PDB entry 7EGM | electron microscopy, 3.60 A resolution | chains A and B of the 8 polymer chains in the assembly

== Chain A ==
Molecule: Transcription regulatory protein SNF2
Organism: Saccharomyces cerevisiae (strain ATCC 204508 / S288c)
Notes: EC 3.6.4.-
UniProtKB: P22082 (SNF2_YEAST); residues 430-1400 here = UniProt positions 430-1400
Amino-acid sequence (982 residues; each row starts with the number of its first residue):
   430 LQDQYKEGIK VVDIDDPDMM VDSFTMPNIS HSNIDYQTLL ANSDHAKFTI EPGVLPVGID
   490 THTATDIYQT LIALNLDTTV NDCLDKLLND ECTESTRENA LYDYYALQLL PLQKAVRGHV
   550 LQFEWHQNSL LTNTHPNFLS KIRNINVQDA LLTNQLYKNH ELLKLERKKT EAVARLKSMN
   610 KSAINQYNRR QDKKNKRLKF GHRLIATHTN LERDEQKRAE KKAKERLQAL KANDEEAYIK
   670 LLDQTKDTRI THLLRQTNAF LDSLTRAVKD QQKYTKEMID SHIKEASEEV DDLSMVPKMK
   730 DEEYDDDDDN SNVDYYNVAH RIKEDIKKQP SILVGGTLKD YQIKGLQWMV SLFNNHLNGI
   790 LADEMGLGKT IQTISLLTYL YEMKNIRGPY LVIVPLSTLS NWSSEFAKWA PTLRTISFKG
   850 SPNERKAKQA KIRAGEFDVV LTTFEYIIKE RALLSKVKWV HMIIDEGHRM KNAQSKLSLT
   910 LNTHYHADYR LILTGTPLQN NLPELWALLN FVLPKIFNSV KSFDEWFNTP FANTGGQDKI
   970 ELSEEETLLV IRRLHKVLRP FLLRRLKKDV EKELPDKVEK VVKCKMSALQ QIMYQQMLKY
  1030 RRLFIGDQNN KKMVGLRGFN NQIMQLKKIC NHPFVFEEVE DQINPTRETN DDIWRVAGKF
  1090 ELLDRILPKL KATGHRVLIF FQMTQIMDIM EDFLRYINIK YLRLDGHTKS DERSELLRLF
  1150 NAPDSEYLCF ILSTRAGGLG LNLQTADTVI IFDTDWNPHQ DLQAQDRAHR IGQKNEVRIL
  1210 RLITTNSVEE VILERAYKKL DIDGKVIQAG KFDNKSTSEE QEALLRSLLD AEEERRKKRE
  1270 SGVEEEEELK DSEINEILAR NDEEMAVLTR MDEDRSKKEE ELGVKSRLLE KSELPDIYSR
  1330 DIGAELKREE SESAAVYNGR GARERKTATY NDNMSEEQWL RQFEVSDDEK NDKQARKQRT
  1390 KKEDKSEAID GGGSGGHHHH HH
Not modelled in the structure: 430-480, 590-1411
Differences from the reference sequence: expression tag (1401-1411)
Swiss-Prot annotation at these positions:
  - motif: Asp-894 to His-897 (DEGH box)
  - binding site (ATP): Asp-792 to Thr-799
  - modified residue (Phosphoserine): Ser-716, Ser-1340
  - cross-link: Lys-543 (Glycyl lysine isopeptide (Lys-Gly) (interchain with G-Cter in ubiquitin))

== Chain B ==
Molecule: SWI/SNF chromatin-remodeling complex subunit SWI1
Organism: Saccharomyces cerevisiae (strain ATCC 204508 / S288c)
UniProtKB: P09547 (SWI1_YEAST); residues 251-1314 here = UniProt positions 251-1314
Amino-acid sequence (1093 residues; row label = number of the first residue in the row):
   251 SNQLISNYAA SNSMDRSSSA SNEFVPNTSD NNNNSNNHNM RNNSNNKTSN NNNVTAVPAA
   311 TPANTNNSTS NANTVFSERA AMFAALQQKQ QQRFQALQQQ QQQQQNQQQQ NQQPQQQQQQ
   371 QQNPKFLQSQ RQQQQRSILQ SLNPALQEKI STELNNKQYE LFMKSLIENC KKRNMPLQSI
   431 PEIGNRKINL FYLYMLVQKF GGADQVTRTQ QWSMVAQRLQ ISDYQQLESI YFRILLPYER
   491 HMISQEGIKE TQAKRIFLQQ FLQELLKKVQ QQQQAAALAN ANNNINSASS APTPAAPGAS
   551 VPATAAPGTE AGIVPVSANT PKSLNSNINI NVNNNNIGQQ QVKKPRKQRV KKKTKKELEL
   611 ERKEREDFQK RQQKLLEDQQ RQQKLLLETK LRQQYEIELK KLPKVYKRSI VRNYKPLINR
   671 LKHYNGYDIN YISKIGEKID SNKPIFLFAP ELGAINLHAL SMSLQSKNLG EINTALNTLL
   731 VTSADSNLKI SLVKYPELLD SLAILGMNLL SNLSQNVVPY HRNTSDYYYE DAGSNQYYVT
   791 QHDKMVDKIF EKVNNNATLT PNDSNDEKVT ILVDSLTGNQ LPTPTPTEME PDLDTECFIS
   851 MQSTSPAVKQ WDLLPEPIRF LPNQFPLKIH RTPYLTSLKK IKDEIDDPFT KINTRGAEDP
   911 KVLINDQLST ISMILRNISF SDNNSRIMSR NFYLKRFISD LLWLVLIHPE NFTCNRKILN
   971 FKKDLVIVLS NISHLLEIAS SIDCLLILIL VISFGQPKLN PMASSSSFGS ESLTFNEFQL
  1031 QWGKYQTFGV DILAKLFSLE KPNLNYFKSI LLNKNTGNNL YDRNSNNNHK DKKLLRRLLN
  1091 LYNDNNKNNN NRHNLLNDVV SFLFSAIPLQ QVLSQSADPS LLIDQFSPVI SQSLTSILVI
  1151 VQKILPLSNE VFEISENNSD SNSNNNGNKD SSFNFNKNLP FVWLSSEENI GSGLLKLSEI
  1211 ILNINNSTSK NTLLQQQNYS KVLLPSINIS CVQLIKCLVE KSICFENCLN NDPEILKKIA
  1271 SIPNLFPTDL EIFQLFTNPS VDIQIINQYQ LLYNLKNDIL TNLEGGSGGW SHPQFEKWSH
  1331 PQFEKWSHPQ FEK
Not modelled in the structure: 251-675, 782-790, 807-854, 1010-1020, 1064-1077, 1094-1101, 1126-1128, 1157-1182, 1218-1230, 1315-1343
Differences from the reference sequence: expression tag (1315-1343)
Swiss-Prot annotation at these positions:
  - zinc finger: Cys-1241 to Cys-1258 (C4-type)

== How chain A and chain B interact ==
Residue-residue contacts - 63 pairs, chain A then chain B:
  His-491(A) with Tyr-677(B)
  Glu-553(A) with His-771(B), salt bridge
  Trp-554(A) with Arg-905(B); Ala-907(B), hydrophobic; Glu-908(B)
  Gln-556(A) with Gly-720(B); Asn-723(B), hydrogen bond (backbone-side chain)
  Asn-557(A) with Leu-719(B); Asn-723(B); Ala-907(B); Leu-913(B)
  Ser-558(A) with Asn-727(B), hydrogen bond (backbone-side chain)
  Leu-559(A) with Asn-723(B); Asn-727(B); Leu-913(B), hydrophobic; Asp-916(B); Gln-917(B); Thr-920(B)
  Leu-560(A) with Phe-696(B), hydrophobic; Val-731(B), hydrophobic
  Thr-561(A) with Asp-916(B); Thr-920(B); Met-923(B)
  Asn-562(A) with Arg-905(B), hydrogen bond (backbone-side chain); Gly-906(B); Asp-916(B), hydrogen bond
  Thr-563(A) with Ile-695(B)
  His-564(A) with Ile-695(B)
  Pro-565(A) with Arg-966(B), hydrogen bond (backbone-side chain)
  Phe-567(A) with Ala-734(B), hydrophobic; Met-923(B)
  Ser-569(A) with Ala-734(B); Arg-926(B), hydrogen bond; Asn-927(B)
  Lys-570(A) with Ser-733(B), hydrogen bond (side chain-backbone); Arg-926(B); Asn-927(B); Phe-930(B)
  Ile-571(A) with Ile-977(B), hydrophobic
  Arg-572(A) with Phe-930(B); Asn-981(B), hydrogen bond; Phe-1038(B)
  Ile-574(A) with Phe-1038(B), hydrophobic; Asp-1041(B); Pro-1138(B); Gln-1142(B)
  Asn-575(A) with Pro-1138(B)
  Val-576(A) with Leu-1233(B), hydrophobic
  Asp-578(A) with Lys-1045(B), salt bridge; Gln-1142(B)
  Ala-579(A) with Gln-1142(B); Leu-1233(B), hydrophobic
  Thr-582(A) with Ala-1044(B); Lys-1045(B); Gln-1142(B), hydrogen bond
  Leu-585(A) with His-984(B); Ser-1048(B)
  Tyr-586(A) with Ala-1044(B), hydrogen bond (side chain-backbone); Phe-1047(B); Ser-1048(B); Thr-1145(B); Val-1149(B), hydrophobic
  His-589(A) with Ser-1048(B), hydrogen bond (side chain-backbone)
Interface residues without a listed pair, chain A (33 interface residues in all): His-555, Leu-568, Asn-573, Leu-580, Leu-581, Asn-583
Interface residues without a listed pair, chain B (49 interface residues in all): Asn-718, Leu-726, Leu-730, Ser-736, Ser-980, Lys-1034, Tyr-1035, Thr-1037, Leu-1049, Ser-1141, Ser-1236

== Overview ==
33 residues of chain A and 49 residues of chain B are in contact; the contacts include 11 hydrogen bonds and 2
salt bridges. Polar pairs include Glu-553(A)/His-771(B), Asp-578(A)/Lys-1045(B) and Gln-556(A)/Asn-723(B).
From UniProt: 8 ATP-binding residues on chain A.
Here chain A is Transcription regulatory protein SNF2 and chain B is SWI/SNF chromatin-remodeling complex
subunit SWI1, both from Saccharomyces cerevisiae (strain ATCC 204508 / S288c). Entry 7EGM (The SRM module of
SWI/SNF-nucleosome complex) was determined by electron microscopy (same publication as 7EG6 and 7EGP).
